Entry 7KAL (electron microscopy, 4.00 A resolution); this record covers chains B and E of the 7 polymer chains in the assembly.

Chain B:
Protein: Protein transport channel Sec61 complex, beta subunit (Sbh1)
From: Thermomyces lanuginosus
Chain sequence (125 residues; each row starts with the number of its first residue):
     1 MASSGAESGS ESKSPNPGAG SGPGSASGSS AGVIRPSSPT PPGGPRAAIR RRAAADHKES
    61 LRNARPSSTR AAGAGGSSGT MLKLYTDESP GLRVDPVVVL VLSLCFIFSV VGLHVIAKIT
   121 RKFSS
Disordered / not traced: 1-91, 124-125

Chain E:
Protein: Protein transport protein Sec66/Sec71
From: Thermomyces lanuginosus
Chain sequence (243 residues; each row starts with the number of its first residue):
     1 MDWLTLVVPF AYLGVLIGCL ATFSSLYRRR KAAKAASLEP WFPPHLQRDI YHSLLHLDQQ
    61 QQNEKKTRVP ETVLKAALLR RAAEDIKRVM AIREQKQALA LLLQRGSVGD ELWQRFLRAE
   121 KEMEDEVRDV VAEANSYAPN WGQVIFQSAR EMDANATYRA RMEEYQATVA EERAWWDKKR
   181 ASIQEGFMKE LDAEKERPAT AASTATNTTS TTSDDDAVLV EAEKEGTSSP APGKKKKKGK
   241 KGS
Disordered / not traced: 1-2, 62-67, 181-243

Chain B / chain E interface:
Contacting residue pairs - 7 pairs, chain B then chain E:
  Asp95(B) with Tyr27(E)
  Val97(B) with Tyr27(E)
  Val98(B) with Phe23(E), hydrophobic; Tyr27(E), hydrophobic
  Val101(B) with Phe23(E), hydrophobic
  Cys105(B) with Cys19(E), hydrophobic
  Ser109(B) with Tyr12(E), hydrogen bond
Interface residues without a listed pair, chain B (9 interface residues in all): Leu102, Phe106, Val110
Interface residues without a listed pair, chain E (5 interface residues in all): Leu20

In short:
9 residues of chain B and 5 residues of chain E are in contact, with 1 hydrogen bond. Its one hydrogen-bonded
contact is Ser109(B)-Tyr12(E).
Chain B is Protein transport channel Sec61 complex, beta subunit (Sbh1) and chain E is Protein transport
protein Sec66/Sec71, both from Thermomyces lanuginosus; the structure, Cryo-EM structure of the Sec complex
from T. lanuginosus, wild-type, class with Sec62, plug-open conformation, was determined by electron
microscopy together with 7KAH, 7KAI, 7KAJ, 7KAK, 7KAM, 7KAN and 8 further entries from the same study.
